7XQ1 - chain A; structure by electron microscopy, 3.40 A resolution.

== Chain A ==
Molecule: Reduced folate transporter
Source organism: Homo sapiens
Reference sequence: P41440 (S19A1_HUMAN); residues 1-506 here = UniProt positions 1-506
Amino-acid sequence (544 residues; each row starts with the number of its first residue; numbers below 1 keep their minus sign (Met-2 is residue -2)):
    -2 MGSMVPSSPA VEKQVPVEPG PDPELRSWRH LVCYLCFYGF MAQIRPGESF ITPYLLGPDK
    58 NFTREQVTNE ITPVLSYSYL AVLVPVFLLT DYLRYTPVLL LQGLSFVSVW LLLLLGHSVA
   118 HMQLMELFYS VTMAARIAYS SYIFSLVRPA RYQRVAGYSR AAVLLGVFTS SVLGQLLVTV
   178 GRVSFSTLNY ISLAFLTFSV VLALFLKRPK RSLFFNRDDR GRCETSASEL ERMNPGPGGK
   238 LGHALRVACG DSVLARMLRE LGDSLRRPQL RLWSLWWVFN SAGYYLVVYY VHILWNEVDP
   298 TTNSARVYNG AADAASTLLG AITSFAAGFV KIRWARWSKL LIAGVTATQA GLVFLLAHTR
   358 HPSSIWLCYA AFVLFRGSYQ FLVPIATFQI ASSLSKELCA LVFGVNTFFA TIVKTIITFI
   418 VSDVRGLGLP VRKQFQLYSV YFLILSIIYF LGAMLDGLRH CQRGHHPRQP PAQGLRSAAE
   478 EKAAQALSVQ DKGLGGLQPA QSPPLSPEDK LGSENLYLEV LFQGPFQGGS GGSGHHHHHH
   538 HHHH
Disordered / not traced: -2 to 18, 217-251, 454-541
Differences from the reference sequence: initiating methionine (-2); expression tag (-1 to 0, 507-541)
Residues lining bound ligands:
  - GJF ((1R,3S,6R,8R,9R,10S,12S,15R,17R,18R)-8,17-bis(6-aminopurin-9-yl)-3,12-bis(oxidanylidene)-3,12-bis(sulfanyl)-2,4,7,11,13,16-hexaoxa-3$l5,12$l5-diphosphatricyclo[13.2.1.06,10]octadecane-9,18-diol), molecule 1: Arg133, Ile134, Ser137, Trp274, Tyr282, Ser321, Tyr376, Gln377, Val380, Pro381, Thr384
  - GJF, molecule 2: Ser137, Phe141, Tyr149, Arg157, Trp274, Lys328, Pro381, Thr384, Phe385, Ala388, Lys393, Cys396, Phe400

== In short ==
Ligands of chain A: compound GJF.
Chain A is Reduced folate transporter (Homo sapiens); the structure, Structure of hSLC19A1+2'3'-CDAS, was
determined by electron microscopy (same publication as 7XPZ, 7XQ0, 7XQ2, 8GOE and 8GOF).
